Entry 3O53 (X-ray diffraction, 2.00 A resolution); this record covers chain A.

[Chain A]
Protein: Protein LRIM1
Source organism: Anopheles gambiae
Notes: fragment: residues 23-332, leucine-rich repeat domain
Reference sequence: Q7Q5N3 (Q7Q5N3_ANOGA); residues 23-332 here = UniProt positions 23-332
Amino-acid sequence (317 residues; each row starts with the number of its first residue):
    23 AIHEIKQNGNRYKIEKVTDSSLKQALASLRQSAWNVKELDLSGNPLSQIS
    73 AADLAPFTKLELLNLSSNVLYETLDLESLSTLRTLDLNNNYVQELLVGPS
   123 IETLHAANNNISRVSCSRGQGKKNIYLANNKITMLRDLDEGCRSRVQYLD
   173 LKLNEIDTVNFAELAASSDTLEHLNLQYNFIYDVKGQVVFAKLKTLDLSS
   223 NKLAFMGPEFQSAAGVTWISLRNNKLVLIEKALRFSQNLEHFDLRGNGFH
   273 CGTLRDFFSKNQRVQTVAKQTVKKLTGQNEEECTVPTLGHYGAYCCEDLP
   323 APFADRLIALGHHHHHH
Disordered / not traced: 23
Disulfide bonds: C138-C164, C273-C318, C305-C317
Covalent attachments: N-acetylglucosamine (NAG) linked to N86
Construct notes: expression tag (333-339)

[Overview]
N-acetylglucosamine is covalently linked to N86.
Chain A is Protein LRIM1 (Anopheles gambiae); the structure, Crystal Structure of LRIM1 leucine-rich repeat
domain, was determined by X-ray diffraction, deposited together with 3O6N and 3OJA.
